2XC7 - chains A and P; structure by solution NMR.

# Chain A
Molecule: Phosphorylated adapter RNA export protein
From: Homo sapiens
Notes: fragment: rna_gg_bind, residues 223-323
Reference sequence: Q9H814 (PHAX_HUMAN); residues 4-104 here correspond to UniProt positions 223-323 (UniProt number = residue number + 219)
Sequence (104 residues; each row starts with the number of its first residue):
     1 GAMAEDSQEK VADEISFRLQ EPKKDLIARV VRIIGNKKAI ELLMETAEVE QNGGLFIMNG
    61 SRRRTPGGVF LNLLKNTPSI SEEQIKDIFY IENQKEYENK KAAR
Sequence notes: expression tag (1-3)
UniProt features mapped onto this chain:
  - region: Gly60 to Gly68 (Necessary for poly U RNA-binding and snRNA export)
  - modified residue: Ser7 (Phosphoserine), Thr77 (Phosphothreonine)
What the authors report for this chain:
  - contacts within the chain: Phe56-Arg63, Glu50-Arg64 (hydrogen bond), Leu55-Arg64 (hydrophobic contact), Arg64-Val69 (hydrophobic contact), Ile15-Phe70 (hydrophobic contact), Leu19-Phe70 (hydrophobic contact), Ile27-Phe70 (hydrophobic contact), Leu42-Phe70 (hydrophobic contact), Phe70-Leu74 (hydrophobic contact), Val30-Ile88, Ile33-Ile88
  - binding site for the 4-nt RNA strand (chain P): Lys23, Leu55, Ile57, Met58, Thr65, Gly67 to Gly68, Leu71, Lys75
  - mutagenesis - R63A/R64A: decreased binding to the 4-nt RNA strand (chain P) (citing earlier work)
  - mutagenesis - G53A/G54A: abolished binding to the 4-nt RNA strand (chain P) (citing earlier work)
  - mutagenesis - E45A/T46A/E48A, S79A/S81A/E83A: unchanged binding to the 4-nt RNA strand (chain P) (citing earlier work)

# Chain P
Molecule: 4-nt RNA strand
Sequence (4 nucleotides; numbered 600 to 603; the number before each row is that of its first residue):
   600 AUCG

# How chain A and chain P interact
Contacting residue pairs (24; chain A residue first):
  Glu21(A) - U601(P)  base contact
  Pro22(A) - U601(P)  base contact
  Lys23(A) - U601(P)  phosphate contact
  Leu55(A) - A600(P)  phosphate contact
  Phe56(A) - A600(P)  phosphate contact
  Ile57(A) - A600(P)  sugar contact
  Ile57(A) - U601(P)  sugar contact
  Ile57(A) - C602(P)  phosphate contact
  Met58(A) - A600(P)  sugar contact
  Met58(A) - U601(P)  phosphate contact
  Met58(A) - C602(P)  phosphate contact
  Met58(A) - G603(P)  phosphate contact
  Asn59(A) - C602(P)  phosphate contact
  Arg62(A) - C602(P)  phosphate contact
  Thr65(A) - U601(P)  base contact
  Gly67(A) - U601(P)  base contact
  Gly68(A) - A600(P)  sugar contact
  Gly68(A) - U601(P)  base contact
  Leu71(A) - A600(P)  sugar contact
  Leu71(A) - U601(P)  phosphate contact
  Asn72(A) - A600(P)  sugar contact
  Lys75(A) - A600(P)  base contact
  Phe89(A) - A600(P)  sugar contact
  Phe89(A) - U601(P)  phosphate contact
Interface residues without a listed pair, chain A (19 interface residues in all): Gly60, Ile85, Tyr90

# Overview
19 residues of chain A and 4 residues of chain P are in contact. The paper reports a binding site for the 4-nt
RNA strand (chain P) at Lys23(A), Leu55(A) and Ile57(A) among others; R63A/R64A of chain A reduce binding to
the 4-nt RNA strand (chain P); 4 substitutions were tested in all.
Chain A is Phosphorylated adapter RNA export protein (Homo sapiens) and chain P is a 4-nt RNA strand; the
structure, Solution Structure of PHAX-RBD in complex with ssRNA, was determined by solution NMR.
